PDB entry 6XZS | X-ray diffraction, 1.53 A resolution | chain A

# Chain A
Molecule: Carbonic anhydrase 1
Source organism: Homo sapiens
Notes: EC 4.2.1.1
UniProtKB: P00915 (CAH1_HUMAN); residues 0-260 here correspond to UniProt positions 1-261 (UniProt number = residue number + 1)
Chain sequence (261 residues; numbered 0 to 260; the number before each row is that of its first residue; numbering starts at 0):
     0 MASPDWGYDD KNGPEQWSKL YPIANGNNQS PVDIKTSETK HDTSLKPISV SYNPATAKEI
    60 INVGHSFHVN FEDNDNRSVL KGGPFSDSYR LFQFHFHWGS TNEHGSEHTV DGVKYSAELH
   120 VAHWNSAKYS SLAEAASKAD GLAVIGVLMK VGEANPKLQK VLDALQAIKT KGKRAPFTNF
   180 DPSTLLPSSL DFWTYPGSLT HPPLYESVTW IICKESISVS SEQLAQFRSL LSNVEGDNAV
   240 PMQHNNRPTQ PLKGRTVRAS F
Disordered / not traced: 0-3
Metal / ion sites: Zn2+: His94, His96, His119 (together with O5K)
Ligand contacts: O5K (1-[2-[(4-fluorophenyl)methylamino]ethyl]-3-(4-sulfamoylphenyl)urea): Phe91, Gln92, His94, His96, Glu106, His119, Leu131, Ala132, Ala135, Ser136, Leu141, Val143, Ser197, Leu198, Thr199, His200, Tyr204, Trp209
Curated features (UniProtKB/Swiss-Prot):
  - active site: His64 (Proton donor/acceptor)
  - binding site (Zn(2+)): His64, His67, His94, His96, His119, His200
  - binding site (substrate): Thr199, His200
  - modified residue: Ala1 (N-acetylalanine)
From the paper describing this entry:
  - Zn2+ coordination: His94
  - binding site for O5K: Thr199

# In short
Ligands of chain A: compound O5K. The Zn2+ site is built by His94, His96 and His119. UniProt lists active-site
residue His64, 6 Zn2+-binding residues and substrate-binding residues Thr199 and His200. From the paper: a
binding site for O5K at Thr199; Zn2+ coordination by His94.
Chain A is Carbonic anhydrase 1 (Homo sapiens); the structure, Crystal structure of human carbonic anhydrase I
in complex with 4-(3-(2-((4-fluorobenzyl)amino)ethyl)ureido) benzenesulfonamide, was determined by X-ray
diffraction (same publication as 6XZE, 6XZO, 6XZX, 6XZY and 6Y00).
